3RL1 - chains A and B of the 3 polymer chains in the assembly; structure by X-ray diffraction, 2.00 A resolution.

== Chain A ==
Protein: HLA class I histocompatibility antigen, A-3 alpha chain
Source organism: Homo sapiens
Notes: fragment: residues in UNP 25-298
UniProtKB: P04439 (1A03_HUMAN); residues 1-274 here correspond to UniProt positions 25-298 (UniProt number = residue number + 24)
Amino-acid sequence (274 residues; numbered 1 to 274; the number before each row is that of its first residue):
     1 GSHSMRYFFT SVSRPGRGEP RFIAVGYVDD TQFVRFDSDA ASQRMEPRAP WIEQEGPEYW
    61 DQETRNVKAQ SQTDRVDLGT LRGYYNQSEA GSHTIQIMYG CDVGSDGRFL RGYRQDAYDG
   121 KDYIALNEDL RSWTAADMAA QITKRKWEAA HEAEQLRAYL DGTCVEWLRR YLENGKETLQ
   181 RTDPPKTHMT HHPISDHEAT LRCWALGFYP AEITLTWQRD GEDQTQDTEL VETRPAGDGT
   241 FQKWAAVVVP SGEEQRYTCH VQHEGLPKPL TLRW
Cystine bridges: C101-C164, C203-C259
UniProt features mapped onto this chain:
  - binding site (a peptide antigen): Y7, T73, Y84, D116, T143, K146, Y159, Y171
  - modified residue: Y59 (Sulfotyrosine)
  - glycosylation: N86 (N-linked (GlcNAc...) asparagine)

== Chain B ==
Protein: Beta-2-microglobulin
Source organism: Homo sapiens
UniProtKB: P61769 (B2MG_HUMAN); residues 1-99 here correspond to UniProt positions 21-119 (UniProt number = residue number + 20)
Amino-acid sequence (100 residues; each row starts with the number of its first residue; numbering starts at 0):
     0 MIQRTPKIQV YSRHPAENGK SNFLNCYVSG FHPSDIEVDL LKNGERIEKV EHSDLSFSKD
    60 WSFYLLYYTE FTPTEKDEYA CRVNHVTLSQ PKIVKWDRDM
Cystine bridges: C25-C80
Differences from the reference sequence: expression tag (0)
UniProt features mapped onto this chain:
  - modified residue: Q2 (Pyrrolidone carboxylic acid)
  - glycosylation: I1 (N-linked (Glc) (glycation) isoleucine), K19 (N-linked (Glc) (glycation) lysine), K41 (N-linked (Glc) (glycation) lysine), K48 (N-linked (Glc) (glycation) lysine), K58 (N-linked (Glc) (glycation) lysine), K91 (N-linked (Glc) (glycation) lysine), K94 (N-linked (Glc) (glycation) lysine)

== How chain A and chain B interact ==
Residue-residue contacts (56):
  F8(A) - S55(B)
  F8(A) - F56(B)  hydrophobic
  F9(A) - F56(B)
  T10(A) - F56(B)
  T10(A) - F62(B)
  V12(A) - S33(B)
  I23(A) - L54(B)  hydrophobic
  V25(A) - D53(B)
  V25(A) - L54(B)
  V25(A) - S55(B)
  Y27(A) - S55(B)
  Y27(A) - Y63(B)  hydrogen bond
  Q32(A) - D53(B)  hydrogen bond
  R35(A) - D53(B)  salt bridge
  R48(A) - D53(B)  salt bridge
  Q96(A) - H31(B)  hydrogen bond
  Q96(A) - F56(B)
  Q96(A) - W60(B)
  Q96(A) - F62(B)
  I97(A) - F56(B)
  Q115(A) - K58(B)  hydrogen bond
  Q115(A) - W60(B)
  D116(A) - W60(B)
  A117(A) - W60(B)
  D119(A) - M0(B)
  D119(A) - H31(B)
  G120(A) - R3(B)  hydrogen bond (backbone-side chain)
  G120(A) - H31(B)
  G120(A) - W60(B)
  D122(A) - W60(B)  hydrogen bond
  T190(A) - D98(B)  hydrogen bond
  R202(A) - D98(B)  salt bridge
  R202(A) - M99(B)  hydrogen bond (side chain-backbone)
  W204(A) - D98(B)  hydrogen bond
  W204(A) - M99(B)  hydrophobic
  V231(A) - Q8(B)
  E232(A) - K6(B)  salt bridge
  E232(A) - Q8(B)  hydrogen bond (backbone-side chain)
  E232(A) - Y26(B)
  E232(A) - S28(B)  hydrogen bond
  R234(A) - Q8(B)  hydrogen bond
  R234(A) - Y10(B)
  R234(A) - M99(B)  hydrogen bond
  P235(A) - Y10(B)  hydrogen bond (backbone-side chain)
  P235(A) - N24(B)
  P235(A) - Y26(B)
  P235(A) - L65(B)  hydrophobic
  A236(A) - R12(B)  hydrogen bond (backbone-side chain)
  A236(A) - N24(B)
  G237(A) - R12(B)  hydrogen bond (backbone-side chain)
  D238(A) - R12(B)
  D238(A) - H13(B)
  Q242(A) - Y10(B)
  Q242(A) - S11(B)  hydrogen bond (side chain-backbone)
  Q242(A) - R12(B)  hydrogen bond (side chain-backbone)
  W244(A) - M99(B)
Interface residues without a listed pair, chain A (34 interface residues in all): T94, M98, K121, T233
Interface residues without a listed pair, chain B (25 interface residues in all): D59

== In short ==
34 residues of chain A face 25 of chain B across their interface, with 18 hydrogen bonds and 4 salt bridges.
Among the polar pairs are R35(A)-D53(B), R48(A)-D53(B) and R202(A)-D98(B). Curated annotation (UniProt) lists
8 peptide antigen-binding residues on chain A.
Chain A is HLA class I histocompatibility antigen, A-3 alpha chain and chain B is Beta-2-microglobulin, both
from Homo sapiens; the structure, HIV RT derived peptide complexed to HLA-A*0301, was determined by X-ray
diffraction together with 3RL2 from the same study.
